7XQM - chains A and C of the 4 polymer chains in the assembly; structure by X-ray diffraction, 2.71 A resolution.

Chain A (and C):
Molecule: Dehydrogenase
From: Thermus thermophilus HB27
Notes: chain C of this document is another copy of the same molecule, construct and numbering; everything in this record applies to it too
UniProtKB: Q72LQ6 (Q72LQ6_THET2); aligned to UniProt positions 1-253 over residues 1-253 (the alignment contains insertions or deletions, so no single offset holds)
Chain sequence (253 residues; numbered 1 to 253; the number before each row is that of its first residue):
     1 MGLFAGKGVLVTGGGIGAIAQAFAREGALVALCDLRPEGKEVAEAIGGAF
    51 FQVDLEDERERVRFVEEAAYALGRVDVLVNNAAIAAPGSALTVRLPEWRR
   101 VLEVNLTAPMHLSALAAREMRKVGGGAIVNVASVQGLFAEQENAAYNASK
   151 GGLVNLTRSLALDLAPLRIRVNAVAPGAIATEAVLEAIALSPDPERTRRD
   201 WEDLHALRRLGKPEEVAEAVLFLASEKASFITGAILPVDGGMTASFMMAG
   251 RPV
Unresolved in the structure: 1 (chain C: fully traced)
Ligand contacts: S-adenosylhomocysteine (SAH): G13, G15, I16, D34, L35, R36, V53, D54, L55, E56, N81, A82, A83, I84, V104, V131, A132, Y146, K150

How chain A and chain C interact:
Pairs across the interface (35; chain A residue first):
  Q135(A) - F246(C)
  F138(A) - F138(C)  hydrophobic
  F138(A) - T243(C)
  F138(A) - A244(C)
  F138(A) - S245(C)
  F138(A) - F246(C)
  A139(A) - A244(C)  hydrogen bond (backbone-backbone)
  A139(A) - S245(C)  hydrogen bond (backbone-side chain)
  A139(A) - F246(C)
  E140(A) - F246(C)
  E140(A) - M247(C)
  Q141(A) - A249(C)  hydrogen bond (side chain-backbone)
  Q141(A) - P252(C)
  D200(A) - V253(C)
  W201(A) - V253(C)
  L204(A) - M247(C)  hydrophobic
  L204(A) - V253(C)  hydrophobic
  M242(A) - F246(C)  hydrophobic
  T243(A) - F138(C)
  A244(A) - F138(C)
  A244(A) - A139(C)  hydrogen bond (backbone-backbone)
  S245(A) - F138(C)
  S245(A) - A139(C)
  F246(A) - Q135(C)
  F246(A) - F138(C)
  F246(A) - A139(C)
  F246(A) - E140(C)
  F246(A) - M242(C)  hydrophobic
  M247(A) - E140(C)
  M247(A) - L204(C)  hydrophobic
  A249(A) - Q141(C)  hydrogen bond (backbone-side chain)
  P252(A) - Q141(C)
  V253(A) - D200(C)
  V253(A) - W201(C)  hydrogen bond (backbone-side chain)
  V253(A) - L204(C)  hydrophobic
Interface residues without a listed pair, chain A (19 interface residues in all): V134, M248
Interface residues without a listed pair, chain C (20 interface residues in all): V134, R208, M248

Overview:
19 residues of chain A and 20 residues of chain C are in contact, with 6 hydrogen bonds. Polar contacts
include A139(A)-S245(C), Q141(A)-A249(C) and V253(A)-W201(C). Bound to chain A: S-adenosylhomocysteine.
Both chains are Dehydrogenase (Thermus thermophilus HB27). Entry 7XQM (InDel-mutant short chain Dehydrogenase
bound to SAH) was determined by X-ray diffraction, deposited together with 7XQN.
